Entry 7C4S (X-ray diffraction, 3.20 A resolution); this record covers chains L and A of the 3 polymer chains in the assembly.

== Chain L ==
Molecule: Antibody Fab fragment light chain
Organism: Mus musculus
Notes: antibody fragment or engineered binder
Amino-acid sequence (214 residues; each row starts with the number of its first residue):
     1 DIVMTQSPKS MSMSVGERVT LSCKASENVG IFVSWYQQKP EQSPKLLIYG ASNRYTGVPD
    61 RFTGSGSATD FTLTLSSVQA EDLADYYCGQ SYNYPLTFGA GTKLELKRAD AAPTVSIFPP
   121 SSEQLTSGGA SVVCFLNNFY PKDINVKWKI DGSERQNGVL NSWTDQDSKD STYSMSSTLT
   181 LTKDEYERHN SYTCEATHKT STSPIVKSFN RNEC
Cystine bridges: Cys23-Cys88, Cys134-Cys194

== Chain A ==
Molecule: Sphingosine 1-phosphate receptor 3
Organism: Homo sapiens
Reference sequence: Q99500 (S1PR3_HUMAN); residue numbers follow UniProt; this construct covers 1-378
Amino-acid sequence (378 residues; row label = number of the first residue in the row):
     1 MATALPPRLQ PVRGQETLRE HYQYVGKLAG RLKEASEGST LTTVLFLVIC SFIVLENLMV
    61 LIAIWKNNKF HNRMYFFIGN LALCDLLAGI AYKVNILMSG KKTFSLSPTV WFLREGSMFV
   121 ALGASTCSLL AIAIERHLTM IKMRPYDANK RHRVFLLIGM CWLIAFTLGA LPILGWNCLH
   181 NLPDCSTILP LYSKKYIAFC ISIFTAILVT IVILYARIYF LVKSSSRKVA NHNNSERSMA
   241 LLRTVVIVVS VFIACWSPLF ILFLIDVACR VQACPILFKA QWFIVLAVLN SAMNPVIYTL
   301 ASKEMRRAFF RLVCNCLVRG RGARASPIQP ALDPSRSKSS SSNNSSHSPK VKEDLPHTAP
   361 SSCIMDKNAA LQNGIFCN
Not modelled in the structure: 1-13, 67-72, 226-235, 312-378
Differences from the reference sequence: engineered mutation Gln15 (Asn in Q99500)
Cystine bridges: Cys178-Cys185, Cys269-Cys274
Small-molecule neighbours: sphingosine 1-phosphate (S1P; (2S,3R,4E)-2-amino-3-hydroxyoctadec-4-en-1-yl dihydrogen phosphate): Tyr22, Glu37, Asn95, Ser99, Gly100, Thr103, Arg114, Glu115, Met118, Phe119, Leu122, Gly123, Thr126, Leu168, Leu189, Ile203, Phe204, Trp256, Leu259, Phe260, Phe263, Ile284
From the paper describing this entry:
  - binding site for sphingosine 1-phosphate: Tyr22, Asn95, Thr103, Arg114, Glu115, Leu122, Leu189, Phe204, Ile284
  - mutagenesis - Y22A, N95A, T103A, R114A, E115A, L189A, W256A, F260A, I284A: decreased signaling in response to sphingosine 1-phosphate
  - contacts within the chain: Phe204-Phe260 (pi stacking), Leu122-Trp256
  - conformationally variable residues (side-chain flip): Leu122, Phe204, Trp256, Phe260
  - mutagenesis - F204A: unchanged signaling in response to sphingosine 1-phosphate
  - mutagenesis - L122A: decreased signaling in response to Gq/11
  - mutagenesis - L122A: unchanged signaling in response to G12/13

== Chain L / chain A interface ==
Contacting residue pairs - 11 pairs, chain L then chain A:
  Ile31(L) with Tyr24(A), hydrophobic; Leu182(A), hydrophobic; Pro183(A)
  Tyr49(L) with Arg270(A); Val271(A), hydrogen bond (side chain-backbone)
  Arg54(L) with Arg270(A), hydrogen bond (backbone-side chain)
  Tyr92(L) with Glu20(A); Arg31(A)
  Asn93(L) with Arg31(A), hydrogen bond
  Tyr94(L) with Gly30(A); Arg31(A), hydrogen bond (side chain-backbone)
Also at the interface, not in a pair above, chain L (10 interface residues in all): Phe32, Asn53, Tyr55, Thr56
Also at the interface, not in a pair above, chain A (12 interface residues in all): Gln23, Leu32, Gln272, Ala273

== Overview ==
The interface between chain L and chain A involves 10 residues on one side and 12 on the other; the contacts
include 4 hydrogen bonds. Among the polar pairs are Tyr49(L)-Val271(A), Arg54(L)-Arg270(A) and
Asn93(L)-Arg31(A). The paper reports a binding site for sphingosine 1-phosphate at Tyr22(A), Asn95(A) and
Thr103(A) among others; Y22A, N95A and T103A of chain A, among others, reduce signaling in response to
sphingosine 1-phosphate; 11 substitutions were tested in all.
Chain L is Antibody Fab fragment light chain (Mus musculus) and chain A is Sphingosine 1-phosphate receptor 3
(Homo sapiens); the structure, Sphingosine-1-phosphate receptor 3 with a natural ligand, was determined by
X-ray diffraction.
